PDB entry 7CN7 | X-ray diffraction, 1.15 A resolution | chains A and C

== Chain A ==
Name: Baseplate central spike complex protein gp5
Organism: Enterobacteria phage T4
Notes: EC 3.2.1.17
Reference sequence: P16009 (BP5_BPT4); residue numbers follow UniProt; this construct covers 162-342
Chain sequence (181 residues; numbered 162 to 342; the number before each row is that of its first residue):
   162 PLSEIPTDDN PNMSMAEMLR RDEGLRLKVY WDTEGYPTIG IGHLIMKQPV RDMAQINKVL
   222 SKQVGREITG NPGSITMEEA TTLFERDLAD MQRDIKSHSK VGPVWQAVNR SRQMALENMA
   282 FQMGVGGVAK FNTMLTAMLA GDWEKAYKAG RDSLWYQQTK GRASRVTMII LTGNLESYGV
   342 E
Disordered / not traced: 162-164
Swiss-Prot annotation at these positions:
  - active site: E184 (Proton donor), D193 (Nucleophile)
From the paper describing this entry:
  - catalytic residues: E184, T199 (citing earlier work)
  - mutagenesis - G322D: unchanged catalytic activity

== Chain C ==
Name: Protein spackle
Organism: Enterobacteria phage T4
Reference sequence: P39230 (SPAC_BPT4); residues 23-97 here = UniProt positions 23-97
Chain sequence (75 residues; each row starts with the number of its first residue):
    23 GYDKDLCEWS MTADQTEVET QIEADIMNIV KRDRPEMKAE VQKQLKSGGV MQYNYVLYCD
    83 KNFNNKNIIA EVVGE
Disulfide bonds: C29-C81
From the paper describing this entry:
  - conformationally variable residues: G96, E97

== Interface between chain A and chain C ==
Residue-residue contacts (42; chain A residue first):
  R181(A) - Y77(C)  hydrogen bond
  R182(A) - Q74(C)
  R182(A) - V78(C)
  R182(A) - E93(C)  salt bridge
  D183(A) - Q74(C)
  E184(A) - Q74(C)
  G185(A) - Q74(C)  hydrogen bond (backbone-backbone)
  G185(A) - N76(C)
  G185(A) - Y77(C)
  L186(A) - M33(C)
  L186(A) - N76(C)  hydrogen bond (backbone-side chain)
  L186(A) - Y77(C)  hydrophobic
  R187(A) - S32(C)  hydrogen bond (side chain-backbone)
  R187(A) - M33(C)
  R187(A) - T34(C)
  R187(A) - A35(C)  hydrogen bond (side chain-backbone)
  R187(A) - V40(C)
  R187(A) - M73(C)
  L188(A) - M33(C)  hydrogen bond (backbone-backbone)
  K189(A) - M33(C)  hydrogen bond (backbone-backbone)
  K189(A) - T34(C)
  Y191(A) - Q37(C)
  Y191(A) - M73(C)  hydrophobic
  W192(A) - Q37(C)  hydrogen bond (backbone-side chain)
  T194(A) - G70(C)
  T194(A) - G71(C)
  M238(A) - M33(C)  hydrophobic
  Q318(A) - Q66(C)  hydrogen bond (backbone-side chain)
  Q318(A) - S69(C)
  Q319(A) - Q66(C)
  Q319(A) - S69(C)  hydrogen bond (backbone-side chain)
  Q319(A) - G70(C)  hydrogen bond (backbone-backbone)
  T320(A) - Q66(C)
  T320(A) - G70(C)
  K321(A) - Q66(C)  hydrogen bond (backbone-side chain)
  K321(A) - V95(C)
  G322(A) - E93(C)
  G322(A) - V94(C)  hydrogen bond (backbone-backbone)
  G322(A) - V95(C)
  G322(A) - G96(C)
  S325(A) - G96(C)
  R326(A) - E93(C)  salt bridge
Also at the interface, not in a pair above, chain A (21 interface residues in all): R323
Also at the interface, not in a pair above, chain C (21 interface residues in all): F85, A92
Interface features reported in the paper:
  - residue pairs: G322(A)-V94(C), E93(C)-G322(A) (backbone contact)
  - hot spots on chain A (mutagenesis) - G322D: abolished binding to Protein spackle (chain C)
  - interface residues, chain C: G96(C)

== In short ==
Chain A and chain C each contribute 21 residues to their interface, with 13 hydrogen bonds and 2 salt bridges.
Polar contacts include R182(A)-E93(C), R326(A)-E93(C) and R181(A)-Y77(C). The paper describes a contact
between G322(A) and V94(C); a backbone contact between E93(C) and G322(A). The paper reports catalytic
residues E184(A) and T199(A); G322D of chain A abolishes binding to Protein spackle (chain C).
Chain A is Baseplate central spike complex protein gp5 and chain C is Protein spackle, both from
Enterobacteria phage T4; the structure, T4 phage spackle protein gp61.3 complex with lysozyme domain of gp5
tail lysozyme, was determined by X-ray diffraction together with 7CN6 from the same study.
